PDB entry 3WEA | X-ray diffraction, 1.80 A resolution | chain A

# Chain A
Name: Niemann-Pick type C2 protein
Organism: Camponotus japonicus
Sequence (132 residues; numbered 1 to 132; the number before each row is that of its first residue):
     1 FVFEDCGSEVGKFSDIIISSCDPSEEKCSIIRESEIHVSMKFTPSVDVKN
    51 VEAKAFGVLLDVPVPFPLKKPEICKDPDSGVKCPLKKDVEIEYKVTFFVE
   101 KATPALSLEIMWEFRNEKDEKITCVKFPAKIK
Cystine bridges: Cys6-Cys124, Cys21-Cys28, Cys74-Cys83

# Summary
Chain A is Niemann-Pick type C2 protein (Camponotus japonicus); the structure, Crystal structure of a
Niemann-Pick type C2 protein from Japanese carpenter ant, was determined by X-ray diffraction (same
publication as 3WEB).
